Entry 8I8H (X-ray diffraction, 2.02 A resolution); this record covers chains A and D of the 3 polymer chains in the assembly.

Chain A:
Protein: Viomycin kinase
Organism: Streptosporangium roseum
UniProtKB: D2B3F1 (D2B3F1_STRRD); numbering as in UniProt (aligned over 1-286)
Sequence (286 residues; row label = number of the first residue in the row):
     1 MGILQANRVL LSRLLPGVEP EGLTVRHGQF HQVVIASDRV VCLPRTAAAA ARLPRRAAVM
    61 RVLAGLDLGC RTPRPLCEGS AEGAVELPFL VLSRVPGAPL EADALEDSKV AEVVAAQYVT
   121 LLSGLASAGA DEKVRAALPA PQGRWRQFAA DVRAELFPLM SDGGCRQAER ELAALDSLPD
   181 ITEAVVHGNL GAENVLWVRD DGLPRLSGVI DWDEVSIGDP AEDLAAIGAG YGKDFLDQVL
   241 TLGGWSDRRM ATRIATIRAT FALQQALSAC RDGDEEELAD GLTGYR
Not modelled in the structure: 81-86
Differences from the reference sequence: engineered mutation Asn-189 (Asp in D2B3F1)
Small-molecule neighbours: ATP (adenosine-5'-triphosphate): Arg-26, His-27, Gly-28, Gln-29, Phe-30, His-31, Val-33, Ile-35, Val-40, Pro-73, Ser-93, Arg-94, Val-95, Ile-210, Asp-211, Asp-213, Glu-214
Reported in the primary citation:
  - binding site for ATP: Gln-29 to His-31, Ser-93, Val-95
  - mutagenesis - D189N: abolished catalytic activity

Chain D:
Protein: Kbe-dpp-ser-ser-ual-5OH
Organism: Streptomyces vinaceus
Sequence (6 residues; each row starts with the number of its first residue):
     1 XXSSXX
Modified / non-standard residues: KBE (beta-lysine) at position 1, DPP (diaminopropanoic acid) at position 2, UAL ((2Z)-2-amino-3-(carbamoylamino)prop-2-enoic acid) at position 5, 5OH ((2S)-amino[(4R,6S)-2-amino-6-hydroxy-3,4,5,6-tetrahydropyrimidin-4-yl]ethanoic acid) at position 6
Covalent attachments: covalent link DPP_2/5OH_6

How chain A and chain D interact:
Residue-residue contacts - 25 pairs, chain A then chain D:
  Arg-144(A) / KBE_1(D)
  Trp-145(A) / KBE_1(D)
  Gly-188(A) / KBE_1(D)  hydrogen bond (backbone-backbone)
  Gly-188(A) / DPP_2(D)
  Asn-189(A) / KBE_1(D)
  Asn-189(A) / DPP_2(D)
  Asn-189(A) / Ser-3(D)  hydrogen bond (side chain-backbone)
  Asn-189(A) / 5OH_6(D)
  Gly-191(A) / 5OH_6(D)
  Glu-193(A) / 5OH_6(D)
  Glu-214(A) / KBE_1(D)
  Glu-222(A) / KBE_1(D)  hydrogen bond (side chain-backbone)
  Ala-226(A) / 5OH_6(D)
  Ala-229(A) / UAL_5(D)
  Ala-229(A) / 5OH_6(D)
  Phe-261(A) / DPP_2(D)
  Phe-261(A) / UAL_5(D)
  Phe-261(A) / 5OH_6(D)
  Ala-262(A) / UAL_5(D)
  Gln-264(A) / KBE_1(D)
  Gln-264(A) / DPP_2(D)  hydrogen bond (side chain-backbone)
  Gln-265(A) / Ser-4(D)
  Gln-265(A) / UAL_5(D)
  Glu-277(A) / Ser-4(D)
  Asp-280(A) / UAL_5(D)
Also at the interface, not in a pair above, chain A (19 interface residues in all): Asn-194, Gly-230, Gly-281

In short:
The interface between chain A and chain D involves 19 residues on one side and 6 on the other, with 4 hydrogen
bonds. Among the polar pairs are Asn-189(A)/Ser-3(D), Glu-222(A)/KBE_1(D) and Gln-264(A)/DPP_2(D). Ligands of
chain A: ATP. From the paper: a binding site for ATP at Gln-29(A), Ser-93(A) and Val-95(A); D189N of chain A
abolishes catalytic activity.
Chain A is Viomycin kinase (Streptosporangium roseum) and chain D is Kbe-dpp-ser-ser-ual-5OH (Streptomyces
vinaceus); the structure, Crystal structure of Cph001-D189N in complex with VIO and ATP, was determined by
X-ray diffraction together with 8I82, 8I84, 8I89 and 8I8G from the same study.
